6J6H - chains A and B of the 41 polymer chains in the assembly; structure by electron microscopy, 3.60 A resolution.

== Chain A ==
Protein: Pre-mRNA-splicing factor 8
Organism: Saccharomyces cerevisiae S288c
UniProtKB: P33334 (PRP8_YEAST); residues 1-2413 here = UniProt positions 1-2413
Amino-acid sequence (2413 residues; numbered 1 to 2413; the number before each row is that of its first residue):
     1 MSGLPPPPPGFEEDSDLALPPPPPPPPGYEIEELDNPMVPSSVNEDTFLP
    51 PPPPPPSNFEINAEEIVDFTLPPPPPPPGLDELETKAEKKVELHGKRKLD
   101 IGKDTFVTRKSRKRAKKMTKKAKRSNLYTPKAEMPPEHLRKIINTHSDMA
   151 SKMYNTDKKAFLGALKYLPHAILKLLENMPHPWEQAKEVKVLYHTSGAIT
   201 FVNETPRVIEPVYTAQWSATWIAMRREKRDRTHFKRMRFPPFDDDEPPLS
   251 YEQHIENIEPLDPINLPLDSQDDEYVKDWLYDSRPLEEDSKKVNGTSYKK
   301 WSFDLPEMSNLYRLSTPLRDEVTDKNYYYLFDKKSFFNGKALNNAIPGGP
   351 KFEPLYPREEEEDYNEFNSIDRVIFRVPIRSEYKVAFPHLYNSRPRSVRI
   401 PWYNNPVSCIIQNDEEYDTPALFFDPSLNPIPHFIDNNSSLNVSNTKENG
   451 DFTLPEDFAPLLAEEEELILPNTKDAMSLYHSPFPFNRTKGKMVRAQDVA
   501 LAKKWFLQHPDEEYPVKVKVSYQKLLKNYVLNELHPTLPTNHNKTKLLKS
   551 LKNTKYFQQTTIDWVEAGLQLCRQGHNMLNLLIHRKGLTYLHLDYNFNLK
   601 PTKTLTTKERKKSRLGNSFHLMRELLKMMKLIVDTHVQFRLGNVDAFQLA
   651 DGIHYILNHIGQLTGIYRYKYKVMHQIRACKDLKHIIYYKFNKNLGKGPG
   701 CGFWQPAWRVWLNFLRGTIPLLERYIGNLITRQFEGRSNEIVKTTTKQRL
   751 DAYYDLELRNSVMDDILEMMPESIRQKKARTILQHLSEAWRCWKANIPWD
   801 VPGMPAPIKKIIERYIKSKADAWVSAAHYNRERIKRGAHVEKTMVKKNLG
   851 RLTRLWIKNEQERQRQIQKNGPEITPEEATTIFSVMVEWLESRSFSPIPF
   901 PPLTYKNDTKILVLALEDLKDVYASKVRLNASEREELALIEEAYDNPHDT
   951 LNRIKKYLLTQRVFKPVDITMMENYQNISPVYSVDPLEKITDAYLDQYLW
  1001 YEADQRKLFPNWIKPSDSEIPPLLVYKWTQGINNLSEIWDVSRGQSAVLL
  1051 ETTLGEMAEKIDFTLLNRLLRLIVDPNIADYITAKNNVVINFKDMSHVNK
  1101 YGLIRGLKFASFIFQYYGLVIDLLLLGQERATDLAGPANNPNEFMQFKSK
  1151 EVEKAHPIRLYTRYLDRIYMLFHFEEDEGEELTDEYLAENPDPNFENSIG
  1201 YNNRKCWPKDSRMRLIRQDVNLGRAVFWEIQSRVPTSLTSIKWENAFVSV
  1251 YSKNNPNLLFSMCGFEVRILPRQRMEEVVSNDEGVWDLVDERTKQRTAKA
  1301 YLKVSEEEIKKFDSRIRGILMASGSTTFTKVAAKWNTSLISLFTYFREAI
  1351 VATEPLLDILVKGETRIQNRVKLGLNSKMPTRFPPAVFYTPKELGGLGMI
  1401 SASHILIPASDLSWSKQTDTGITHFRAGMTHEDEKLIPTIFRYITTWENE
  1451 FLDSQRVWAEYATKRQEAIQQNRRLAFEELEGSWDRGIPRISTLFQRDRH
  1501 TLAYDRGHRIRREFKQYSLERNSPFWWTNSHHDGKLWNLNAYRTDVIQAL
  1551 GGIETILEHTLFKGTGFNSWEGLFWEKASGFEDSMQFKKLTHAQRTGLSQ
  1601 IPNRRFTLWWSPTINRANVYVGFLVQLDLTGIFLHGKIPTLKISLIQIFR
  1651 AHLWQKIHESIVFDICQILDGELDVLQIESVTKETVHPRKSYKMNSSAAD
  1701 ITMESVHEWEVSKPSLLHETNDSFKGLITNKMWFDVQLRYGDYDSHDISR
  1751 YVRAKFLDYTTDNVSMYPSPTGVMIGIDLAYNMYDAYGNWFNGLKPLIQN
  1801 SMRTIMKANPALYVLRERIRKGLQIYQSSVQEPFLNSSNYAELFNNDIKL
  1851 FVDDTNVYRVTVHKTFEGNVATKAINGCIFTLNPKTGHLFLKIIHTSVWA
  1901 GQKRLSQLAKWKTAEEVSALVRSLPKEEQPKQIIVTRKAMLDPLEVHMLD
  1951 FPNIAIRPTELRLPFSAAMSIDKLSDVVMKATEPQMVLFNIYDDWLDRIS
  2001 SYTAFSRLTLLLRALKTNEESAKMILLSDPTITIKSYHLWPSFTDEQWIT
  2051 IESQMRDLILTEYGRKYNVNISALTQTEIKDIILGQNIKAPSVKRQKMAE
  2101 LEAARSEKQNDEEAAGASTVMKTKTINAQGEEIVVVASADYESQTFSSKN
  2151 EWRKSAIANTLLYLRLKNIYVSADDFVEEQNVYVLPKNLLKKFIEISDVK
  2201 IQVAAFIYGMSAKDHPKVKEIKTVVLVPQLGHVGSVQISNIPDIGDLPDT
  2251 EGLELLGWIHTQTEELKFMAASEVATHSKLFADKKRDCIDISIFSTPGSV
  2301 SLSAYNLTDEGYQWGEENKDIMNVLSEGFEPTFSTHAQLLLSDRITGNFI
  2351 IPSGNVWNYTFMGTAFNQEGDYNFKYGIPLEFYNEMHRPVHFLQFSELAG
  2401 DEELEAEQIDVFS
Disordered / not traced: 1-126, 435-449, 1578-1598, 1830-1839, 2086-2413
Small-molecule neighbours: inositol hexakisphosphate (IHP): Arg236, Lys517, His659, Lys684, His685, Tyr688, Tyr689, Asn692, Lys697, Gly698, Pro699, Asn1618
Swiss-Prot annotation at these positions:
  - region: Met1585 to Leu1598 (Important for branch point selection)
  - mutagenesis: His1658 (H1658S: No effect on viability), Glu1684 (E1684Q: No effect on viability), His1687 (H1687S: No effect on viability), Asp1700 (D1700N: No effect on viability), Asp1735 (D1735N: No effect on viability), Asp1853 (D1853A: Alters protein folding. Severely impaired growth. Strongly reduced growth at 35 degrees Celsius; when associated with A-1854; D1853N: Reduced growth at 30 degrees Celsius ...), Asp1854 (D1854A: Reduced growth at 30 degrees Celsius. Strongly reduced growth at 16 degrees Celsius. Strongly reduced growth at 35 degrees Celsius; when associated with A-1853 ...), Thr1855 (T1855A: Reduced growth at 30 degrees Celsius. Strongly reduced growth at 16 degrees Celsius), Thr1936 (T1936A: Reduced growth at 30 degrees Celsius. Strongly reduced growth at 16 degrees Celsius), Arg1937 (R1937K: Severely impaired growth. Reduced growth at 30 degrees Celsius. Strongly reduced growth at 16 degrees Celsius)

== Chain B ==
Molecule: ACT1 pre-mRNA
Organism: Saccharomyces cerevisiae S288c
Sequence (679 nucleotides; row label = number of the first residue in the row; numbers below 1 keep their minus sign (G-191 is residue -191)):
  -191 GAGAGAUUCCGUACACCAUCAGGGUACGAGCUAGCCCAUGGCGUACACCA
  -141 UCAGGGUACGACUAGUAGAUCUCGUACACCAUCAGGGUACGGAAUUCUCU
   -91 AGAGUGUCGACGGAUCCCCCUUUUAGAUUUUUCACGCUUACUGCUUUUUU
   -41 CUUCCCAAGAUCGAAAAUUUACUGAAUUAACAAUGGAUUCUGGUAUGUUC
     9 UAGCGCUUGCACCAUCCCAUUUAACUGUAAGAAGAAUUGCACGGUCCCAA
    59 UUGCUCGAGAGAUUUCUCUUUUACCUUUUUUUACUAUUUUUCACUCUCCC
   109 AUAACCUCCUAUAUUGACUGAUCUGUAAUAACCACGAUAUUAUUGGAAUA
   159 AAUAGGGGCUUGAAAUUUGGAAAAAAAAAAAAAACUGAAAUAUUUUCGUG
   209 AUAAGUGAUAGUGAUAUUCUUCUUUUAUUUGCUACUGUUACUAAGUCUCA
   259 UGUACUAACAUCGAUUGCUUCAUUCUUUUUGUUGCUAUAUUAUAUGUUUA
   309 GAGGUUGCUGCUUUGGUUAUUGAUAACGGUUCUGGUAUGUGUAAAGCCGG
   359 UUUUGCCGGUGACGACGCUCCUCGUGCUGUCUUCCCAUCUAUCGUCGGUA
   409 GACCAAGACACCAAGGUAUCAUGGUCGGUAUGGGUCAAAAAGACUCCUAC
   459 GUUGGUGAUGAAGCUCAAUCCAAGAGAGG
Disordered / not traced: -191 to -13, 18-246, 277-487

== Chain A / chain B interface ==
Residue-residue contacts (37; chain A residue first):
  Lys351(A) - A-9(B)  hydrogen bond to the phosphate
  Lys351(A) - U-8(B)  salt bridge to the phosphate
  Glu512(A) - A-10(B)  base contact
  Val516(A) - U-8(B)  base contact
  Val520(A) - U-8(B)  sugar contact
  Val520(A) - G-7(B)  phosphate contact
  Gln523(A) - U-8(B)  hydrogen bond to the phosphate
  Lys524(A) - G-6(B)  salt bridge to the phosphate
  Thr607(A) - A3(B)  hydrogen bond to the phosphate
  Lys608(A) - U4(B)  salt bridge to the phosphate
  Lys608(A) - G5(B)  salt bridge to the phosphate
  Lys611(A) - A3(B)  phosphate contact
  Lys611(A) - U4(B)  salt bridge to the phosphate
  Arg614(A) - U-1(B)  hydrogen bond to the phosphate
  Arg614(A) - G0(B)  salt bridge to the phosphate
  Tyr667(A) - U-4(B)  sugar contact
  Tyr667(A) - U-3(B)  phosphate contact
  Arg668(A) - U-3(B)  salt bridge to the phosphate
  Tyr671(A) - A-5(B)  phosphate contact
  Tyr671(A) - U-4(B)  stacking on the base
  Arg678(A) - G-6(B)  salt bridge to the phosphate
  Arg678(A) - A-5(B)  hydrogen bond to the base
  Ser1377(A) - U-4(B)  hydrogen bond to the phosphate
  Lys1378(A) - U-4(B)  hydrogen bond to the phosphate
  Met1379(A) - A-5(B)  phosphate contact
  Met1379(A) - U-4(B)  phosphate contact
  Pro1380(A) - G-6(B)  base contact
  Pro1380(A) - A-5(B)  base contact
  His1424(A) - A-9(B)  base contact
  Thr1430(A) - G-7(B)  hydrogen bond to the base
  Thr1430(A) - G-6(B)  base contact
  Ser1599(A) - A266(B)  base contact
  Tyr1620(A) - A-5(B)  stacking on the base
  Val1621(A) - A-5(B)  sugar contact
  Gly1636(A) - U-3(B)  phosphate contact
  Lys1637(A) - U-3(B)  hydrogen bond to the phosphate
  Lys1637(A) - C-2(B)  salt bridge to the phosphate
Interface residues without a listed pair, chain A (30 interface residues in all): Arg610, Tyr669, Met674, Asn1376, Arg1382
Interface residues without a listed pair, chain B (17 interface residues in all): G1, U2

== Summary ==
30 residues of chain A and 17 residues of chain B are in contact, with 9 hydrogen bonds, 9 salt bridges and 2
aromatic stacking contacts. Polar pairs include Arg678(A)-A-5(B), Thr1430(A)-G-7(B) and Lys351(A)-A-9(B).
Ligands of chain A: inositol hexakisphosphate.
Here chain A is Pre-mRNA-splicing factor 8 and chain B is ACT1 pre-mRNA, both from Saccharomyces cerevisiae
S288c. Entry 6J6H (Cryo-EM structure of the yeast B*-a1 complex at an average resolution of 3.6 angstrom) was
determined by electron microscopy (same publication as 6J6G, 6J6N and 6J6Q).
